Entry 5WKT (X-ray diffraction, 3.20 A resolution); this record covers chains A and B.

== Chain A ==
Molecule: Rhodopsin
From: Bos taurus
UniProtKB: P02699 (OPSD_BOVIN); numbering as in UniProt (aligned over 1-348)
Amino-acid sequence (348 residues; row label = number of the first residue in the row):
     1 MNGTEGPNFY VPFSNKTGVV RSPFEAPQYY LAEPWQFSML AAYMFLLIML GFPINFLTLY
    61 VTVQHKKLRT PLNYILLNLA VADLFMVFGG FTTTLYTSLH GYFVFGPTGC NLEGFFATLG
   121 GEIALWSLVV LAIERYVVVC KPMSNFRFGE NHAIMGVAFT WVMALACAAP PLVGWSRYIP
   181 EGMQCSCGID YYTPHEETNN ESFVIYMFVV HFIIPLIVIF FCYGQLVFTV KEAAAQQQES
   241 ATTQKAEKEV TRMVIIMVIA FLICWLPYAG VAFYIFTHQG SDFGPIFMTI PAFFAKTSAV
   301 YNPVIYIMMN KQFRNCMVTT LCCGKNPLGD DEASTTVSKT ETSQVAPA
Disordered / not traced: 327-348
Curated features (UniProtKB/Swiss-Prot):
  - region: Asp330 to Ala348 (Interaction with SAG)
  - motif: Glu134 to Tyr136 ('Ionic lock' involved in activated form stabilization)
  - binding site (Zn(2+)): Glu201, Gln279
  - site: Glu113 (Plays an important role in the conformation switch to the active conformation)
  - modified residue: Met1 (N-acetylmethionine), Lys296 (N6-(retinylidene)lysine), Ser334 (Phosphoserine), Thr335 (Phosphothreonine), Thr336 (Phosphothreonine), Ser338 (Phosphoserine), Thr340 (Phosphothreonine), Thr342 (Phosphothreonine), Ser343 (Phosphoserine)
  - lipidation (S-palmitoyl cysteine): Cys322, Cys323
  - glycosylation (N-linked (GlcNAc...) asparagine): Asn2, Asn15
  - mutagenesis: Asn2 (N2C: Stabilized by a disulfide bond and normal light absorption; when associated with C-282 and D-15), Asn15 (N15D: Normal light absorption; when associated with C-2 and C-282), Gly90 (G90D: Increased thermal stability and decreased retinal uptake. Decreases stability of the inactive conformation), Thr94 (T94I: Stabilizes the activated conformation and hinders hydrolysis of the covalent bond that retains all-trans-retinol), Glu113 (E113Q: Causes shift to the activated conformation), Met257 (M257Y: Causes shift to the activated conformation), Asp282 (D282C: Stabilized by a disulfide bond and normal light absorption; when associated with C-2 and D-15)
Cystine bridges: Cys110-Cys187
Glycans and other covalent adducts: N-acetylglucosamine (NAG) linked to Asn15

== Chain B ==
Molecule: Transducin Galpha peptide
Amino-acid sequence (11 residues; numbered 340 to 350; the number before each row is that of its first residue):
   340 ILENLKDVGL F

== Chain A / chain B interface ==
Residue-residue contacts (18):
  Leu72(A) - Asp346(B)
  Arg135(A) - Val347(B)  hydrogen bond (side chain-backbone)
  Arg135(A) - Leu349(B)
  Val138(A) - Asn343(B)
  Val138(A) - Val347(B)  hydrophobic
  Val139(A) - Asn343(B)
  Val139(A) - Leu344(B)  hydrophobic
  Lys141(A) - Asn343(B)
  Ala233(A) - Ile340(B)  hydrophobic
  Thr242(A) - Leu341(B)
  Thr243(A) - Leu341(B)
  Ala246(A) - Leu341(B)  hydrophobic
  Ala246(A) - Phe350(B)  hydrophobic
  Glu249(A) - Leu349(B)
  Glu249(A) - Phe350(B)
  Val250(A) - Leu344(B)  hydrophobic
  Val250(A) - Leu349(B)
  Asn310(A) - Gly348(B)
Also at the interface, not in a pair above, chain A (18 interface residues in all): Leu226, Thr229, Val230, Lys245, Met253, Met257

== Overview ==
18 residues of chain A and 9 residues of chain B are in contact; the contacts include 1 hydrogen bond. Its one
hydrogen-bonded contact is Arg135(A)-Val347(B). N-acetylglucosamine is covalently linked to Asn15(A).
Chain A is Rhodopsin (Bos taurus) and chain B is Transducin Galpha peptide; the structure, 3.2-Angstrom In
situ Mylar structure of bovine opsin at 100 K, was determined by X-ray diffraction together with 5WJK from the
same study.
